7PFF - chains K and I of the 10 polymer chains in the assembly; structure by electron microscopy, 4.30 A resolution (low resolution: residue-level contacts below are approximate; hydrogen-bond / salt-bridge calls are withheld).

[Chain K]
Protein: Histone H3.2
Organism: Homo sapiens
Reference sequence: Q71DI3 (H32_HUMAN); residues 0-135 here correspond to UniProt positions 1-136 (UniProt number = residue number + 1)
Chain sequence (136 residues; each row starts with the number of its first residue; numbering starts at 0):
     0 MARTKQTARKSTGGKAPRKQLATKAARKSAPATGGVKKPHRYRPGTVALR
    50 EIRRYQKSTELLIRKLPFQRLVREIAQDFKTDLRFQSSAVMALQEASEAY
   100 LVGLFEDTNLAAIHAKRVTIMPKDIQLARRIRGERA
Disordered / not traced: 0-36, 134-135
Differences from the reference sequence: engineered mutation Ala-110 (Cys111 in Q71DI3)
Swiss-Prot annotation at these positions:
  - modified residue: Arg-2 (Asymmetric dimethylarginine), Thr-3 (Phosphothreonine), Lys-4 (Allysine), Gln-5 (5-glutamyl dopamine), Thr-6 (Phosphothreonine), Arg-8 (Citrulline), Lys-9 (N6,N6,N6-trimethyllysine), Ser-10 (ADP-ribosylserine), Thr-11 (Phosphothreonine), Lys-14 (N6-(2-hydroxyisobutyryl)lysine), Arg-17 (Asymmetric dimethylarginine), Lys-18 (N6-(2-hydroxyisobutyryl)lysine), Lys-23 (N6-(2-hydroxyisobutyryl)lysine), Arg-26 (Citrulline), Lys-27 (N6,N6,N6-trimethyllysine), Ser-28 (ADP-ribosylserine), Lys-36 (N6,N6,N6-trimethyllysine), Lys-37 (N6-methyllysine), Tyr-41 (Phosphotyrosine), Lys-56 (N6,N6,N6-trimethyllysine) and 8 more in UniProt
  - lipidation: Lys-18 (N6-decanoyllysine)

[Chain I]
Molecule: 167-nt DNA strand
Organism: synthetic construct
Sequence (167 nucleotides; each row starts with the number of its first residue):
   410 GGCCGCCATACTGGAGAATCCCGGTGCCGAGGCCGCTCAATTGGTCGTAG
   460 ACAGCTCTAGCACCGCTTAAACGCACGTACGCGCTGTCCCCCGCGTTTTA
   510 ACCGCCAAGGGGATTACTCCCTAGTCTCCAGGCACGTGTCAGATATATAC
   560 ATCCTGTCATGTAAGTA

[How chain K and chain I interact]
Pairs across the interface - 31 pairs, chain K then chain I:
  Pro-38(K) with DG504(I)
  His-39(K) with DC503(I); DG504(I)
  Arg-40(K) with DG502(I); DC503(I)
  Tyr-41(K) with DA427(I); DG502(I); DC503(I)
  Arg-42(K) with DG502(I)
  Pro-43(K) with DG502(I)
  Gly-44(K) with DC501(I); DG502(I)
  Thr-45(K) with DG502(I)
  Val-46(K) with DG502(I); DC503(I)
  Ala-47(K) with DG502(I)
  Arg-49(K) with DA427(I); DT428(I)
  Glu-50(K) with DG502(I)
  Arg-52(K) with DT428(I)
  Arg-53(K) with DT428(I)
  Arg-63(K) with DA510(I); DC511(I)
  Lys-64(K) with DC511(I)
  Leu-65(K) with DA510(I); DC511(I)
  Arg-69(K) with DA510(I)
  Arg-83(K) with DG519(I); DG520(I)
  Lys-115(K) with DC491(I); DG492(I)
Other interface residues (no listed pair), chain K (22 interface residues in all): Pro-66, Asp-81

[Summary]
22 residues of chain K and 12 residues of chain I are in contact.
Chain K is Histone H3.2 (Homo sapiens) and chain I is a 167-nt DNA strand (synthetic construct); the
structure, Nucleosome 3 of the 4x197 nucleosome array containing H1, was determined by electron microscopy
together with 7PET, 7PEU, 7PEV, 7PEW, 7PEX, 7PEY and 16 further entries from the same study.
